4QV1 - chains A and B of the 28 polymer chains in the assembly; structure by X-ray diffraction, 2.50 A resolution.

# Chain A
Molecule: Proteasome subunit alpha type-2
Source organism: Saccharomyces cerevisiae
Notes: EC 3.4.25.1; engineered mutation(s): M45A
Reference sequence: P23639 (PSA2_YEAST); numbering as in UniProt (aligned over 1-250)
Amino-acid sequence (250 residues; each row starts with the number of its first residue):
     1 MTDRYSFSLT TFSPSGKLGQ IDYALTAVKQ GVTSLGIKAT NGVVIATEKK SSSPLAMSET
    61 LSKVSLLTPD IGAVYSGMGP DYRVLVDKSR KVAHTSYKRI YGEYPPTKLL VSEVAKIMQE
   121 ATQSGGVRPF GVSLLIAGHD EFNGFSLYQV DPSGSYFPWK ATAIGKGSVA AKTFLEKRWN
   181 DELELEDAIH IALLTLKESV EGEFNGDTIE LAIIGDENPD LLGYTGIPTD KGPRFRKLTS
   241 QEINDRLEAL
Swiss-Prot annotation at these positions:
  - cross-link: Lys108 (Glycyl lysine isopeptide (Lys-Gly) (interchain with G-Cter in ubiquitin))

# Chain B
Molecule: Proteasome subunit alpha type-3
Source organism: Saccharomyces cerevisiae
Notes: EC 3.4.25.1
Reference sequence: P23638 (PSA3_YEAST); residues 0-257 here correspond to UniProt positions 1-258 (UniProt number = residue number + 1)
Amino-acid sequence (258 residues; numbered 0 to 257; the number before each row is that of its first residue; numbering starts at 0):
     0 MGSRRYDSRT TIFSPEGRLY QVEYALESIS HAGTAIGIMA SDGIVLAAER KVTSTLLEQD
    60 TSTEKLYKLN DKIAVAVAGL TADAEILINT ARIHAQNYLK TYNEDIPVEI LVRRLSDIKQ
   120 GYTQHGGLRP FGVSFIYAGY DDRYGYQLYT SNPSGNYTGW KAISVGANTS AAQTLLQMDY
   180 KDDMKVDDAI ELALKTLSKT TDSSALTYDR LEFATIRKGA NDGEVYQKIF KPQEIKDILV
   240 KTGITKKDED EEADEDMK
Disordered / not traced: 0, 245-257
Swiss-Prot annotation at these positions:
  - cross-link (Glycyl lysine isopeptide (Lys-Gly)): Lys99 (interchain with G-Cter in ubiquitin), Lys198 (interchain with G-Cter in ubiquitin), Lys230 (interchain with G-Cter in ubiquitin)

# Interface between chain A and chain B
Residue-residue contacts (65):
  Arg4(A) with Ser2(B), hydrogen bond (backbone-side chain)
  Tyr5(A) with Ser2(B); Tyr5(B)
  Ser6(A) with Gly125(B); Leu127(B)
  Phe7(A) with Ser2(B); Tyr5(B); Asp6(B); Gly126(B)
  Ser8(A) with Gly126(B), hydrogen bond (backbone-backbone); Leu127(B); Arg128(B), hydrogen bond (side chain-backbone)
  Thr10(A) with Arg128(B)
  Thr11(A) with Ser7(B); Thr9(B); Gln20(B)
  Phe12(A) with Gln20(B); Tyr23(B); Ala24(B), hydrophobic; Ser27(B); Leu79(B), hydrophobic; Arg128(B); Pro129(B); Gly131(B)
  Ser13(A) with Tyr23(B)
  Pro14(A) with Tyr23(B), hydrophobic; Glu26(B)
  Ser15(A) with Glu26(B); His30(B)
  Gly16(A) with Tyr23(B); Ser27(B), hydrogen bond (backbone-side chain)
  Leu18(A) with Leu79(B), hydrophobic
  Lys38(A) with Glu57(B), salt bridge
  Lys116(A) with Ile85(B)
  Gln119(A) with Ala81(B); Asp82(B), hydrogen bond; Ile85(B); Arg128(B)
  Thr122(A) with Arg128(B), hydrogen bond (backbone-side chain)
  Gln123(A) with Tyr121(B); Leu127(B); Arg128(B), hydrogen bond (side chain-backbone); Phe130(B)
  Gly125(A) with Leu127(B)
  Ser153(A) with Ala81(B)
  Gly154(A) with Ala81(B)
  Ser155(A) with Ala81(B)
  Tyr156(A) with Glu84(B), hydrogen bond
  Phe157(A) with Leu56(B), hydrophobic
  Pro158(A) with Leu56(B); Glu57(B), hydrogen bond (backbone-backbone); Thr60(B); Ser61(B)
  Trp159(A) with Ser53(B); Leu55(B); Leu56(B)
  Lys160(A) with Thr54(B); Leu55(B), hydrogen bond (backbone-backbone); Leu56(B); Glu57(B)
  Ala161(A) with Leu55(B)
  Leu175(A) with Leu55(B), hydrophobic
  Glu176(A) with Ser53(B); Thr54(B); Leu55(B)
Other interface residues (no listed pair), chain A (34 interface residues in all): Ser112, Ser124, Lys172, Trp179
Other interface residues (no listed pair), chain B (32 interface residues in all): Thr80

# Overview
34 residues of chain A and 32 residues of chain B are in contact, with 10 hydrogen bonds and 1 salt bridge.
Among the polar pairs are Lys38(A)-Glu57(B), Arg4(A)-Ser2(B) and Ser8(A)-Arg128(B).
Here chain A is Proteasome subunit alpha type-2 and chain B is Proteasome subunit alpha type-3, both from
Saccharomyces cerevisiae. Entry 4QV1 (yCP beta5-M45A mutant) was determined by X-ray diffraction (same
publication as 4QUX, 4QUY, 4QV0, 4QV3, 4QV4, 4QV5 and 42 further entries).
